PDB entry 8VPK | electron microscopy, 2.63 A resolution | chains A and M of the 35 polymer chains in the assembly

# Chain A
Molecule: 23S ribosomal RNA
Source organism: Mycolicibacterium smegmatis MC2 155
Sequence (3120 nucleotides; numbered 1 to 3120; the number before each row is that of its first residue):
     1 UAAGUGUUUA AGGGCGCAUG GUGGAUGCCU UGGCACUGGG AGCCGAUGAA GGACGUAGGA
    61 GGCUGCGAUA AGCCUCGGGG AGCUGUCAAC CGAGCGUUGA UCCGAGGAUG UCCGAAUGGG
   121 GAAACCCGGC ACGAGUGAUG UCGUGUCACC AGGCGCUGAA UAUAUAGGCG UCUGGGGGGA
   181 ACGCGGGGAA GUGAAACAUC UCAGUACCCG UAGGAAGAGA AAACAAAAUG UGAUUCCGUG
   241 AGUAGUGGCG AGCGAAAGCG GAGGAUGGCU AAACCGUAUG CAUGUGAUAC CGGGUAGGGG
   301 UUGUGUGUGC GGGGUUGUGG GACCUAUCUU UCCGGCUCUA CCUGGCUGGA GGGCAGUGAG
   361 AAAAUGUUGU GGUUAGCGGA AAUGGCUUGG GAUGGCCUGC CGUAGACGGU GAGAGCCCGG
   421 UACGUGAAAA CCCGACGUCU GUCUUGAUGG UGUUCCCGAG UAGCAGCGGG CCCGUGGAAU
   481 CUGCUGUGAA UCUGCCGGGA CCACCCGGUA AGCCUGAAUA CUUCCCAGUG ACCGAUAGCG
   541 GAUUAGUACC GUGAGGGAAU GGUGAAAAGU ACCCCGGGAG GGGAGUGAAA GAGUACCUGA
   601 AACCGUGCGC UUACAAUCCG UCAGAGCCCU CGACGUGUCG UGGGGUGAUG GCGUGCCUUU
   661 UGAAGAAUGA GCCUGCGAGU CAGGGACAUG UCGCGAGGUU AACCCGGGUG GGGUAGCCGC
   721 AGCGAAAGCG AGUCUGAAUA GGGCGUAUCC ACACAAGAGU GUGUGGUGUA GUGGUGUGUU
   781 CUGGACCCGA AGCGGAGUGA UCUACCCAUG GCCAGGGUGA AGCGCGGGUA AGACCGCGUG
   841 GAGGCCCGAA CCCACUUAGG UUGAAGACUG AGGGGAUGAG CUGUGGGUAG GGGUGAAAGG
   901 CCAAUCAAAC UCCGUGAUAG CUGGUUCUCC CCGAAAUGCA UUUAGGUGCA GCGUCGCAUG
   961 UUUCUUGCCG GAGGUAGAGC UACUGGAUGG CCGAUGGGCC CCACAGGGUU ACUGACGUCA
  1021 GCCAAACUCC GAAUGCCGGU AAGUCCAAGA GUGCGGCAGU GAGACGGCGG GGGAUAAGCU
  1081 CCGUGCGUCG AGAGGGAAAC AGCCCAGAUC GCCGGCUAAG GCCCCUAAGC GUGUGCUAAG
  1141 UGGAAAAGGA UGUGCAGUCG CGAAGACAAC CAGGAGGUUG GCUUAGAAGC AGCCACCCUU
  1201 GAAAGAGUGC GUAAUAGCUC ACUGGUCAAG UGAUUGUGCG CCGAUAAUGU AGCGGGGCUC
  1261 AAGCACACCG CCGAAGCCGC GGCAGCCAAC GUGUUGGCUG GGUAGGGGAG CGUCCUGCAU
  1321 CCGGUGAAGC CGCCGAGUGA UCGAGUGGUG GAGGGUGUGG GAGUGAGAAU GCAGGCAUGA
  1381 GUAGCGAUUA GGCAAGUGAG AACCUUGCCC GCCGAAAGAC CAAGGGUUCC UGGGCCAGGC
  1441 CAGUCCGCCC AGGGUGAGUC GGGACCUAAG GCGAGGCCGA CAGGCGUAGU CGAUGGACAA
  1501 CGGGUUGAUA UUCCCGUACC CGUGUAUGUG CGUCCAUGAU GAAUCAGCGG UACUAACCAU
  1561 CCAAAACCAC CGUGACCGCA CCUUUCGGGG UGUGGCGUUG GUGGGGCUGC AUGGGACCUU
  1621 CGUUGGUAGU AGUCAAGCGA UGGGGUGACG CAGGAAGGUA GCCGUACCGG UCAGUGGUAA
  1681 UACCGGGGUA AGCCUGUAGG GAGUCAGAUA GGUAAAUCCG UCUGGCAUAU AUCCUGAGAG
  1741 GUGAUGCAUA GCCGAGUGAG GCGAAUUCGG UGAUCCUAUG CUGCCGAGAA AAGCCUCUAG
  1801 CGAGGACAUA CACGGCCCGU ACCCCAAACC AACACAGGUG GUCAGGUAGA GAAUACUAAG
  1861 GCGUACGAGU GAACUAUGGU UAAGGAACUC GGCAAAAUGC CCCCGUAACU UCGGGAGAAG
  1921 GGGGACCCAC AUGGCGUGUA AGCCUUUACG GCCCAAGCGU GAGUGGGUGG CACAAACCAG
  1981 UGAGAAGCGA CUGUUUACUA AAAACACAGG UCCGUGCGAA GUCGCAAGAC GAUGUAUACG
  2041 GACUGACGCC UGCCCGGUGC UGGAAGGUUA AGAGGACCCG UUAACUCCCU UUGGGGGUGA
  2101 AGCGGAGAAU UUAAGCCCCA GUAAACGGCG GUGGUAACUA UAACCAUCCU AAGGUAGCGA
  2161 AAUUCCUUGU CGGGUAAGUU CCGACCUGCA CGAAUGGCGU AACGACUUCU CAACUGUCUC
  2221 AACCAUAGAC UCGGCGAAAU UGCACUACGA GUAAAGAUGC UCGUUACGCG CGGCAGGACG
  2281 AAAAGACCCC GGGACCUUCA CUACAACUUG GUAUUGGUGC UCGAUACGGU UUGUGUAGGA
  2341 UAGGUGGGAG ACUGUGAAGC UCACACGCCA GUGUGGGUGG AGUCGUUGUU GAAAUACCAC
  2401 UCUGAUCGUA UUGGGCCUCU AACCUCGGAC CGUAUAUCCG GUUCAGGGAC AGUGCCUGGU
  2461 GGGUAGUUUA ACUGGGGCGG UUGCCUCCUA AAAUGUAACG GAGGCGCCCA AAGGUUCCCU
  2521 CAACCUGGAC GGCAAUCAGG UGUUGAGUGU AAGUGCACAA GGGAGCUUGA CUGCGAGACG
  2581 GACAUGUCGA GCAGGGACGA AAGUCGGGAC UAGUGAUCCG GCACCUCUGA GUGGAAGGGG
  2641 UGUCGCUCAA CGGAUAAAAG GUACCCCGGG GAUAACAGGC UGAUCUUCCC CAAGAGUCCA
  2701 UAUCGACGGG AUGGUUUGGC ACCUCGAUGU CGGCUCGUCG CAUCCUGGGG CUGGAGCAGG
  2761 UCCCAAGGGU UGGGCUGUUC GCCCAUUAAA GCGGCACGCG AGCUGGGUUU AGAACGUCGU
  2821 GAGACAGUUC GGUCUCUAUC CGCCGCGCGC GUCAGAAGCU UGAGGAAACC UGUCCCUAGU
  2881 ACGAGAGGAC CGGGACGGAC GAACCUCUGG UAUACCAGUU GUCCCACCAG GGGCACGGCU
  2941 GGAUAGCCAC GUUCGGACAG GAUAACCGCU GAAAGCAUCU AAGCGGGAAA CCUCUUCCAA
  3001 GACCAGGCUU CUCACCCUCU AGGAGGGAUA AGGCCCCCCG CAGACCACGG GAUUGAUAGA
  3061 CCAGACCUGG AAGCCUAGUA AUAGGUGCAG GGAACUGGCA CUAACCGGCC GAAAACUUAC
Not modelled in the structure: 1, 1546-1619, 2056-2152
Residues lining bound ligands: erythromycin a (ERY): U861, A2282, A2283, A2286, A2727, G2729, U2833, C2834, U2835
What the authors report for this chain:
  - binding site for erythromycin a: A2282, U2835

# Chain M
Protein: 50S ribosomal protein L15
Source organism: Mycolicibacterium smegmatis MC2 155
Reference sequence: A0QSG8 (A0QSG8_MYCS2); residues 1-147 here = UniProt positions 1-147
Chain sequence (147 residues; row label = number of the first residue in the row):
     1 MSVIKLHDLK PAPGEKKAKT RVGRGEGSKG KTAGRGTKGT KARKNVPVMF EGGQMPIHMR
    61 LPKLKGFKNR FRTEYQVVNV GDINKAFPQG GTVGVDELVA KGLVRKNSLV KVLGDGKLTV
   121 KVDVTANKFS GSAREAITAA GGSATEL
Not modelled in the structure: 1-2

# How chain A and chain M interact
Contacting residue pairs (183; chain A residue first):
  A195(A) with Phe-50(M), base contact
  U243(A) with Lys-68(M), phosphate contact
  A244(A) with Lys-68(M), salt bridge to the phosphate
  G245(A) with Lys-68(M), phosphate contact
  C249(A) with Lys-63(M), hydrogen bond to the sugar
  G250(A) with His-58(M), phosphate contact; Met-59(M), sugar contact
  A251(A) with Met-49(M), phosphate contact; His-58(M), phosphate contact
  U658(A) with Glu-26(M), phosphate contact; Lys-31(M), salt bridge to the phosphate
  U659(A) with Lys-31(M), salt bridge to the phosphate; Lys-38(M), hydrogen bond to the phosphate
  U660(A) with Thr-37(M), hydrogen bond to the phosphate; Lys-38(M), salt bridge to the phosphate
  G679(A) with Val-22(M), sugar contact; Arg-24(M), salt bridge to the phosphate; Thr-32(M), base contact; Ala-33(M), base contact; Arg-35(M), hydrogen bond to the base
  G690(A) with Ala-12(M), base contact; Pro-13(M), hydrogen bond to the sugar; Glu-15(M), hydrogen bond to the base
  A696(A) with Gly-102(M), sugar contact
  G697(A) with Lys-101(M), phosphate contact; Gly-102(M), phosphate contact
  U714(A) with Lys-106(M), hydrogen bond to the phosphate
  A715(A) with Lys-106(M), sugar contact
  G716(A) with Lys-106(M), salt bridge to the phosphate
  C718(A) with Arg-105(M), base contact
  G719(A) with Arg-105(M), hydrogen bond to the base
  C720(A) with Gln-76(M), hydrogen bond to the base; Arg-105(M), hydrogen bond to the base
  A721(A) with Val-77(M), base contact; Asn-79(M), base contact; Leu-113(M), base contact
  C723(A) with Arg-72(M), base contact
  G724(A) with Arg-72(M), hydrogen bond to the base
  A725(A) with Lys-65(M), salt bridge to the phosphate; Gly-66(M), sugar contact; Phe-67(M), hydrogen bond to the sugar
  A726(A) with Phe-67(M), phosphate contact; Asn-69(M), hydrogen bond to the phosphate
  A727(A) with Asn-69(M), hydrogen bond to the phosphate; Arg-72(M), phosphate contact
  G728(A) with Arg-72(M), hydrogen bond to the base
  C729(A) with Ser-130(M), sugar contact
  G730(A) with Val-77(M), base contact; Lys-111(M), hydrogen bond to the base; Leu-113(M), base contact; Gly-114(M), hydrogen bond to the phosphate; Asp-115(M), phosphate contact; Ser-130(M), phosphate contact; Gly-131(M), hydrogen bond to the phosphate; Ser-132(M), hydrogen bond to the phosphate
  A731(A) with Asn-79(M), phosphate contact; Leu-113(M), phosphate contact; Gly-114(M), phosphate contact; Asp-115(M), hydrogen bond to the phosphate
  G732(A) with Asp-115(M), phosphate contact
  G765(A) with Lys-117(M), salt bridge to the phosphate
  G776(A) with Glu-15(M), hydrogen bond to the sugar; Lys-16(M), sugar contact; Lys-17(M), hydrogen bond to the sugar
  U777(A) with Lys-17(M), sugar contact; Ala-18(M), phosphate contact; Lys-19(M), salt bridge to the phosphate; Thr-20(M), phosphate contact
  G778(A) with Lys-19(M), phosphate contact; Thr-20(M), hydrogen bond to the phosphate
  U780(A) with Asn-45(M), phosphate contact
  C781(A) with Asn-45(M), hydrogen bond to the phosphate
  C786(A) with Arg-35(M), salt bridge to the phosphate; Ala-42(M), hydrogen bond to the base
  A919(A) with Lys-44(M), salt bridge to the phosphate
  G920(A) with Thr-40(M), hydrogen bond to the sugar; Lys-44(M), salt bridge to the phosphate
  C921(A) with Gly-39(M), phosphate contact; Thr-40(M), phosphate contact; Arg-43(M), salt bridge to the phosphate
  U922(A) with Lys-38(M), salt bridge to the phosphate; Arg-43(M), base contact
  G923(A) with Lys-38(M), phosphate contact; Arg-43(M), hydrogen bond to the base
  U925(A) with Gly-23(M), hydrogen bond to the sugar; Lys-31(M), hydrogen bond to the base; Thr-32(M), base contact
  U926(A) with Gly-23(M), phosphate contact; Arg-24(M), hydrogen bond to the base; Gly-25(M), hydrogen bond to the phosphate; Gly-30(M), phosphate contact; Lys-31(M), hydrogen bond to the phosphate
  C927(A) with Arg-21(M), base contact; Arg-24(M), base contact; Gly-25(M), phosphate contact
  U928(A) with Arg-24(M), phosphate contact; Gly-25(M), phosphate contact; Glu-26(M), hydrogen bond to the phosphate; Gly-27(M), hydrogen bond to the phosphate; Ser-28(M), base contact
  C929(A) with Gly-27(M), hydrogen bond to the base
  A940(A) with Gln-54(M), hydrogen bond to the sugar
  U941(A) with Gly-52(M), hydrogen bond to the sugar; Gly-53(M), sugar contact; Gln-54(M), hydrogen bond to the sugar
  G946(A) with Gly-39(M), phosphate contact; Thr-40(M), hydrogen bond to the sugar; Gly-52(M), hydrogen bond to the base
  U947(A) with Gly-39(M), phosphate contact; Thr-40(M), hydrogen bond to the phosphate; Lys-41(M), hydrogen bond to the phosphate; Val-46(M), phosphate contact; Phe-50(M), sugar contact; Gly-52(M), base contact
  G948(A) with Lys-41(M), salt bridge to the phosphate; Val-46(M), phosphate contact; Phe-50(M), sugar contact; Glu-51(M), sugar contact; Gly-52(M), sugar contact
  A1058(A) with Gly-34(M), phosphate contact
  G1059(A) with Gly-34(M), sugar contact; Arg-35(M), sugar contact; Gly-36(M), phosphate contact
  U1060(A) with Gly-36(M), phosphate contact; Thr-37(M), hydrogen bond to the phosphate
  G1061(A) with Lys-41(M), hydrogen bond to the base
  A1304(A) with Glu-26(M), phosphate contact; Thr-32(M), phosphate contact; Gly-36(M), sugar contact
  G1305(A) with Thr-32(M), hydrogen bond to the phosphate; Gly-34(M), hydrogen bond to the phosphate; Arg-35(M), hydrogen bond to the phosphate; Gly-36(M), hydrogen bond to the phosphate
  G1306(A) with Lys-29(M), salt bridge to the phosphate; Gly-34(M), phosphate contact
  G1307(A) with Lys-29(M), salt bridge to the phosphate
  G1308(A) with Lys-17(M), salt bridge to the phosphate
  G1317(A) with Leu-6(M), sugar contact; His-7(M), base contact
  C1318(A) with Leu-6(M), sugar contact; His-7(M), hydrogen bond to the sugar
  A1319(A) with His-7(M), hydrogen bond to the sugar
  G1357(A) with His-7(M), base contact
  U1358(A) with His-7(M), hydrogen bond to the sugar; Lys-10(M), phosphate contact
  G1359(A) with Leu-9(M), sugar contact; Lys-10(M), phosphate contact; Pro-11(M), phosphate contact
  G1360(A) with Pro-11(M), phosphate contact; Lys-16(M), salt bridge to the phosphate
  U1364(A) with Arg-21(M), hydrogen bond to the base
  G1365(A) with Arg-21(M), salt bridge to the phosphate; Arg-24(M), salt bridge to the phosphate
  A2582(A) with Arg-60(M), base contact
  C2583(A) with Arg-60(M), base contact
  A2584(A) with Leu-61(M), phosphate contact
  A2616(A) with Met-55(M), base contact; Arg-60(M), hydrogen bond to the sugar
  U2617(A) with Met-59(M), hydrogen bond to the sugar; Arg-60(M), sugar contact; Leu-61(M), sugar contact; Pro-62(M), phosphate contact; Lys-63(M), phosphate contact
  C2618(A) with Pro-62(M), phosphate contact; Lys-63(M), hydrogen bond to the phosphate
  C2619(A) with Lys-63(M), salt bridge to the phosphate
  C2627(A) with Phe-67(M), base contact
  U2628(A) with Phe-67(M), sugar contact; Asn-69(M), phosphate contact
  G2629(A) with Phe-71(M), sugar contact
  A2630(A) with Arg-70(M), hydrogen bond to the base; Phe-71(M), sugar contact
  G2638(A) with Phe-67(M), base contact
  G2639(A) with Gly-66(M), hydrogen bond to the phosphate; Phe-67(M), sugar contact
  G2640(A) with Lys-65(M), hydrogen bond to the phosphate; Gly-66(M), hydrogen bond to the phosphate
  U2641(A) with Lys-65(M), salt bridge to the phosphate
  G2652(A) with Gln-54(M), base contact; Met-55(M), hydrogen bond to the sugar; Arg-60(M), base contact
  G2653(A) with Met-55(M), base contact
  A2672(A) with Lys-38(M), base contact
Other interface residues (no listed pair), chain A (99 interface residues in all): G252, A678, U680, G722, U775, C787, C788, U943, G1361, A2654
Other interface residues (no listed pair), chain M (80 interface residues in all): Lys-5, Gly-14, Leu-103, Asn-107, Gly-116

# Summary
99 residues of chain A and 80 residues of chain M are in contact; the contacts include 60 hydrogen bonds and
23 salt bridges. Among the polar pairs are G679(A)/Arg-35(M), G690(A)/Glu-15(M) and G719(A)/Arg-105(M). Bound
to chain A: erythromycin a. From the paper: a binding site for erythromycin a at A2282(A) and U2835(A).
Here chain A is 23S ribosomal RNA and chain M is 50S ribosomal protein L15, both from Mycolicibacterium
smegmatis MC2 155. Entry 8VPK (Structure of Mycobacterium smegmatis 50S ribosomal subunit bound to HflX and
erythromycin:50S-HflX-B-Ery) was determined by electron microscopy together with 8VIO, 8VK0, 8VK7, 8VKI, 8VKW,
8VR4, 8VR8 and 8VRL from the same study.
